Entry 4PHZ (X-ray diffraction, 2.59 A resolution); this record covers chains B and I of the 12 polymer chains in the assembly.

== Chain B ==
Name: Particulate methane monooxygenase subunit A
From: Methylocystis sp. ATCC 49242
Notes: EC 1.14.18.3
Sequence (252 residues; numbered 1 to 252; the number before each row is that of its first residue):
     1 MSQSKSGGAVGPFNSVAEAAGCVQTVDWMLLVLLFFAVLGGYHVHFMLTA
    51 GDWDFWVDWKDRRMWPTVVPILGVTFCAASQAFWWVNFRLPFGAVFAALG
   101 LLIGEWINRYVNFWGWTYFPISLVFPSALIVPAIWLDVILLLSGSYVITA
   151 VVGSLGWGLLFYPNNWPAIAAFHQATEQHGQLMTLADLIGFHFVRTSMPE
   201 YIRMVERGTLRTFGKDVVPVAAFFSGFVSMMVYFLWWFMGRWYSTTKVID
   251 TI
Disordered / not traced: 1-8

== Chain I ==
Name: Particulate methane monooxygenase subunit B
From: Methylocystis sp. ATCC 49242
Notes: EC 1.14.18.3
Sequence (420 residues; row label = number of the first residue in the row):
     1 MKKLVKLAAFGAAAAVAATLGAVAPASAHGEKSQQAFLRMRTLNWYDVQW
    51 SKTTVNVNEEMVLSGKVHVFSAWPQAVANPRVSFLNAGEPGPVLVRTAQF
   101 IGEQFAPRSVSLEIGKDYAFSINLRGRRAGRWHVHAQINVEGGGPIIGPG
   151 QWIEIKGDMKDFTDPVTLLDGSTVDLEHYGISRVYAWHLPWMAVGAAWIF
   201 FWFVRKGIITSYIRVAEGKADDVIGDDDRRIGAIVLALTILATIVGYAVT
   251 NSTFPRTIPLQAGLQKPLTPIETEGTVGVGKENVTTELNGGVYKVPGREL
   301 TINVKVKNNTSQPLRLGEYTAAGLRFLNPDVFTTKPDFPDYLLADRGLSV
   351 DATPIAPGEAKEIVVKIQDARWDIERLSDLAYDTDSQIGGLLFFFSPDGK
   401 RYASEIGGPVIPKFVAGDMP
Disordered / not traced: 1-28, 417-420
Ion coordination: Cu ion: H133, H135
Reported in the primary citation:
  - binding site for Cu ion: E31

== How chain B and chain I interact ==
Contacting residue pairs (36):
  R62(B) - Y382(I)  hydrogen bond (side chain-backbone)
  E177(B) - I411(I)
  G180(B) - P409(I)
  G180(B) - I411(I)
  L182(B) - S386(I)
  L182(B) - P412(I)
  E206(B) - T384(I)  hydrogen bond (backbone-side chain)
  R207(B) - F37(I)
  R207(B) - Q75(I)
  R207(B) - A76(I)
  R207(B) - T384(I)
  G208(B) - Q35(I)
  G208(B) - A76(I)
  G208(B) - T384(I)
  T209(B) - Q35(I)  hydrogen bond (backbone-side chain)
  T209(B) - L38(I)
  L210(B) - Q34(I)  hydrogen bond (backbone-side chain)
  L210(B) - L38(I)  hydrophobic
  L210(B) - V77(I)  hydrophobic
  L210(B) - G143(I)
  L210(B) - P145(I)
  L210(B) - I146(I)  hydrophobic
  R211(B) - G143(I)  hydrogen bond (side chain-backbone)
  R211(B) - G144(I)
  T212(B) - S33(I)
  T212(B) - Q34(I)
  T212(B) - Q35(I)  hydrogen bond
  F213(B) - S33(I)
  F213(B) - Q34(I)
  G214(B) - S33(I)  hydrogen bond (backbone-backbone)
  G214(B) - Y382(I)
  K215(B) - R376(I)
  K215(B) - D379(I)
  K215(B) - Y382(I)  hydrogen bond (backbone-side chain)
  D216(B) - Y382(I)  hydrogen bond (backbone-side chain)
  V217(B) - Y382(I)  hydrogen bond (backbone-side chain)
Interface residues without a listed pair, chain B (18 interface residues in all): Q181, V218

== Summary ==
18 residues of chain B face 20 of chain I across their interface; the contacts include 10 hydrogen bonds.
Polar contacts include R62(B)-Y382(I), E206(B)-T384(I) and T209(B)-Q35(I). H133(I) and H135(I) coordinate a Cu
ion ion. The paper reports a binding site for Cu ion at E31(I).
Chain B is Particulate methane monooxygenase subunit A and chain I is Particulate methane monooxygenase
subunit B, both from Methylocystis sp. ATCC 49242; the structure, Crystal structure of particulate methane
monooxygenase from Methylocystis sp. ATCC 49242 (Rockwell), was determined by X-ray diffraction, deposited
together with 4PI0 and 4PI2.
